PDB entry 6O9B | X-ray diffraction, 2.20 A resolution | chains A and C of the 3 polymer chains in the assembly

== Chain A ==
Protein: HLA class I histocompatibility antigen, A-3 alpha chain
From: Homo sapiens
UniProtKB: P04439 (1A03_HUMAN); residues 1-280 here correspond to UniProt positions 25-304 (UniProt number = residue number + 24)
Chain sequence (300 residues; row label = number of the first residue in the row; numbers below 1 keep their minus sign (Met-2 is residue -2)):
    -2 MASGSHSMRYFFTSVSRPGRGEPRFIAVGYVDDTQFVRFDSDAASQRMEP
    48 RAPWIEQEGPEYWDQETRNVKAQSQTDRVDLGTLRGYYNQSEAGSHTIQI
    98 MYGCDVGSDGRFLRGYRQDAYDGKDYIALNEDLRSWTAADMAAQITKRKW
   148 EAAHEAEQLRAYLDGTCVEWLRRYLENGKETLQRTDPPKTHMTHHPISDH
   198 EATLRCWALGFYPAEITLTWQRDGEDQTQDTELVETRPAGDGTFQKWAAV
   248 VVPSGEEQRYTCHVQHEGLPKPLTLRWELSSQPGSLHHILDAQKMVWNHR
Not modelled in the structure: -2 to -1, 278-297
Disulfide bonds: Cys101-Cys164, Cys203-Cys259
Sequence notes: cloning artifact (-2 to 0); expression tag (281-297)
Curated features (UniProtKB/Swiss-Prot):
  - region: Glu275 to Pro280 (Connecting peptide)
  - binding site (a peptide antigen): Tyr7, Thr73, Tyr84, Asp116, Thr143, Lys146, Tyr159, Tyr171
  - modified residue: Tyr59 (Sulfotyrosine)
  - glycosylation: Asn86 (N-linked (GlcNAc...) asparagine)

== Chain C ==
Protein: Catenin beta-1
UniProtKB: P35222 (CTNB1_HUMAN); residues 1-9 here correspond to UniProt positions 41-49 (UniProt number = residue number + 40)
Chain sequence (9 residues; row label = number of the first residue in the row):
     1 TTAPSLSGK
Curated features (UniProtKB/Swiss-Prot):
  - modified residue: Thr1 (Phosphothreonine), Ser5 (Phosphoserine), Lys9 (N6-acetyllysine)

== How chain A and chain C interact ==
Pairs across the interface (35):
  Met5(A) - Thr1(C)
  Tyr7(A) - Thr1(C)  hydrogen bond (side chain-backbone)
  Tyr7(A) - Thr2(C)
  Tyr59(A) - Thr1(C)
  Glu63(A) - Thr1(C)
  Glu63(A) - Thr2(C)  hydrogen bond (side chain-backbone)
  Asn66(A) - Thr2(C)  hydrogen bond
  Asn66(A) - Ala3(C)  hydrogen bond (side chain-backbone)
  Ala69(A) - Ser5(C)
  Thr73(A) - Ser5(C)  hydrogen bond
  Thr73(A) - Leu6(C)
  Asp77(A) - Gly8(C)
  Asp77(A) - Lys9(C)  hydrogen bond (side chain-backbone)
  Thr80(A) - Lys9(C)
  Tyr84(A) - Lys9(C)  hydrogen bond (side chain-backbone)
  Ile95(A) - Lys9(C)
  Tyr99(A) - Thr2(C)
  Tyr99(A) - Ala3(C)  hydrogen bond (side chain-backbone)
  Arg114(A) - Leu6(C)
  Asp116(A) - Lys9(C)  salt bridge
  Thr143(A) - Lys9(C)  hydrogen bond (side chain-backbone)
  Lys146(A) - Gly8(C)
  Lys146(A) - Lys9(C)  hydrogen bond (side chain-backbone)
  Trp147(A) - Leu6(C)  hydrophobic
  Trp147(A) - Ser7(C)  hydrogen bond (side chain-backbone)
  Trp147(A) - Gly8(C)  hydrogen bond (side chain-backbone)
  Trp147(A) - Lys9(C)
  Glu152(A) - Leu6(C)
  Glu152(A) - Ser7(C)  hydrogen bond
  Gln155(A) - Pro4(C)
  Tyr159(A) - Thr1(C)  hydrogen bond (side chain-backbone)
  Tyr159(A) - Thr2(C)
  Tyr159(A) - Ala3(C)  hydrophobic
  Trp167(A) - Thr1(C)
  Tyr171(A) - Thr1(C)  hydrogen bond (side chain-backbone)
Other interface residues (no listed pair), chain A (33 interface residues in all): Phe9, Met45, Val67, Gln70, Leu81, Ile97, Tyr123, Trp133, Ala150, Leu156, Thr163

== Overview ==
The interface between chain A and chain C involves 33 residues on one side and 9 on the other; the contacts
include 15 hydrogen bonds and 1 salt bridge. Polar pairs include Asp116(A)-Lys9(C), Tyr7(A)-Thr1(C) and
Glu63(A)-Thr2(C). UniProt lists 8 peptide antigen-binding residues on chain A.
Chain A is HLA class I histocompatibility antigen, A-3 alpha chain (Homo sapiens) and chain C is Catenin
beta-1; the structure, Crystal structure of HLA-A3*01 in complex with a wild-type beta-catenin peptide, was
determined by X-ray diffraction (same publication as 6O9C).
